PDB entry 7PSN | electron microscopy, 2.90 A resolution | chains A and B

Chain A (and B):
Molecule: Iron-sulfur clusters transporter ATM1, mitochondrial
Source organism: Saccharomyces cerevisiae (strain ATCC 204508 / S288c)
Notes: EC 7.-.-.-; chain B of this document is another copy of the same molecule, construct and numbering; everything in this record applies to it too
Reference sequence: P40416 (ATM1_YEAST); numbering as in UniProt (aligned over 92-690)
Sequence (607 residues; each row starts with the number of its first residue):
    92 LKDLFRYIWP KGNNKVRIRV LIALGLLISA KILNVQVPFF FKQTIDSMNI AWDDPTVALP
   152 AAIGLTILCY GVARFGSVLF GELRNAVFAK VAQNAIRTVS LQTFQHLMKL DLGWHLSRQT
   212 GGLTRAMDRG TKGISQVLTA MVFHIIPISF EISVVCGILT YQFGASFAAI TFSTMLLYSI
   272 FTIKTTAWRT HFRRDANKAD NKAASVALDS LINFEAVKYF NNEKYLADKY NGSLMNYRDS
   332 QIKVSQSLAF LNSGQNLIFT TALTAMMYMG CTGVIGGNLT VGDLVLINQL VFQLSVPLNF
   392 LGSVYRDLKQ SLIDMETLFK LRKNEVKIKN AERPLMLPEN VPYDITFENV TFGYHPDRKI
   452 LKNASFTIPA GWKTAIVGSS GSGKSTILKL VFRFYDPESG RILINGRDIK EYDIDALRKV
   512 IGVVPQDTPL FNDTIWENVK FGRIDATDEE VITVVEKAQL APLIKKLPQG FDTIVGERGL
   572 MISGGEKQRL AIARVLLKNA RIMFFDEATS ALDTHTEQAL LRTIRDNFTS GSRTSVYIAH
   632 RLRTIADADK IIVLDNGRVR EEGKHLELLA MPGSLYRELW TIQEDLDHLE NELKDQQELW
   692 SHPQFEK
Disordered / not traced: 677-698
Differences from the reference sequence: expression tag (691-698)
Bound ions: Mg2+: Ser476, Gln517 (together with AMP-PNP)
Residues lining bound ligands:
  - AMP-PNP (ANP; phosphoaminophosphonic acid-adenylate ester), molecule 1: Leu207, Tyr445, His446, Arg449, Ile451, Ser471, Gly472, Ser473, Gly474, Lys475, Ser476, Thr477, Gln517, Glu598, His631
  - AMP-PNP (ANP), molecule 2: Leu554, Leu571, Met572, Ile573, Ser574, Gly575, Gly576, Glu577, Ala602
  - lauryl oleyl phosphatidyl ethanolamine (LOP; (1R)-2-{[(R)-(2-aminoethoxy)(hydroxy)phosphoryl]oxy}-1-[(dodecanoyloxy)methyl]ethyl (9Z)-octadec-9-enoate), molecule 1: Ile119, Ile123, Val126, Gln127, Phe130, Ser240, Phe241, Ser244, Val245, Gly248, Ile249, Tyr252, Gln253
  - lauryl oleyl phosphatidyl ethanolamine (LOP), molecule 2: Ser244, Gly248, Thr251, Tyr252, Gly255, Ala256, Ala259, Phe263, Met266
Curated features (UniProtKB/Swiss-Prot):
  - binding site (glutathione): Arg280 to Arg284, Asn343 to Gln346, Gly393
  - binding site (ATP): Tyr445, Gly469 to Lys480
  - mutagenesis: Arg216 (R216Q: Decreases ATP hydrolysis. Decreases transporter activity), Lys475 (K475M: Loss of function; significant decrease in ATP-binding; no homodimerization; Decreases ATP hydrolysis. Decreases transporter activity), Glu598 (E598A: Loss of function; slight decrease in ATP-binding), Leu666 to Leu690 (Impairs protein stability)
What the authors report for this chain:
  - self-association interface (contacts with another copy of this molecule); pairs are residue here / residue on that copy: Arg634-Glu675 (backbone contact)
  - contacts within the chain: Arg634-Gln674 (hydrogen bond), Arg634-Glu675 (salt bridge)
  - conformationally variable residues (order/disorder transition): Asp676
  - mutagenesis - E598Q: abolished catalytic activity

Chain A / chain B interface:
Contacting residue pairs (251):
  Phe132(A) - Met358(B)  hydrophobic
  Phe132(A) - Val376(B)  hydrophobic
  Phe132(A) - Asn379(B)
  Thr135(A) - Met358(B)
  Ile136(A) - Val376(B)  hydrophobic
  Met139(A) - Cys362(B)
  Asn140(A) - Asn140(B)  hydrogen bond
  Asn140(A) - Val372(B)
  Trp143(A) - Ile366(B)  hydrophobic
  Pro146(A) - Ile366(B)
  Pro146(A) - Gly367(B)
  Val148(A) - Ile366(B)
  Leu150(A) - Tyr359(B)  hydrophobic
  Leu150(A) - Cys362(B)  hydrophobic
  Ile158(A) - Thr355(B)
  Ile158(A) - Met358(B)  hydrophobic
  Tyr161(A) - Leu354(B)
  Tyr161(A) - Met358(B)  hydrophobic
  Tyr161(A) - Asn379(B)  hydrogen bond
  Gly162(A) - Thr351(B)
  Gly162(A) - Thr355(B)
  Arg165(A) - Asn347(B)
  Arg165(A) - Thr351(B)
  Arg165(A) - Phe383(B)
  Arg165(A) - Val387(B)
  Phe166(A) - Ser344(B)
  Phe166(A) - Leu348(B)  hydrophobic
  Val169(A) - Asn347(B)
  Leu170(A) - Ser344(B)
  Glu173(A) - Ala340(B)
  Glu173(A) - Asn343(B)  hydrogen bond
  Glu173(A) - Ser344(B)
  Glu173(A) - Asn390(B)
  Ala180(A) - Ser336(B)
  Lys181(A) - Ile333(B)
  Gln184(A) - Tyr328(B)
  Gln184(A) - Arg329(B)
  Gln184(A) - Gln332(B)
  Asn185(A) - Arg329(B)  hydrogen bond
  Arg188(A) - Asn322(B)
  Arg188(A) - Leu325(B)
  Ser191(A) - Tyr321(B)
  Ser191(A) - Leu325(B)
  Leu192(A) - Ala318(B)
  Leu192(A) - Asn322(B)
  Phe195(A) - Ala298(B)  hydrophobic
  Phe195(A) - Ser301(B)
  Phe195(A) - Tyr321(B)  hydrophobic
  Leu198(A) - Phe305(B)
  Met199(A) - Ser301(B)
  Met199(A) - Leu302(B)  hydrophobic
  Met199(A) - Phe305(B)
  Met199(A) - Val308(B)  hydrophobic
  Met199(A) - Lys309(B)  hydrogen bond (backbone-side chain)
  Leu201(A) - Phe305(B)
  Leu203(A) - Phe305(B)  hydrophobic
  Leu203(A) - Glu306(B)
  Leu207(A) - Glu306(B)
  Leu207(A) - Gly567(B)
  Leu207(A) - Glu568(B)  hydrogen bond (backbone-backbone)
  Leu207(A) - Leu571(B)
  Leu207(A) - Met572(B)  hydrophobic
  Arg209(A) - Glu568(B)
  Gln210(A) - Asn523(B)
  Gln210(A) - Glu568(B)
  Thr211(A) - Leu299(B)
  Thr211(A) - Leu302(B)
  Thr211(A) - Ile303(B)
  Thr211(A) - Glu568(B)  hydrogen bond
  Thr215(A) - Leu299(B)
  Asp219(A) - Arg220(B)  salt bridge
  Arg220(A) - Asp219(B)  salt bridge
  Arg220(A) - Lys223(B)
  Lys223(A) - Arg220(B)
  Lys223(A) - Asp291(B)  salt bridge
  His235(A) - Val395(B)
  Asp291(A) - Lys223(B)  salt bridge
  Ala298(A) - Phe195(B)  hydrophobic
  Leu299(A) - Thr211(B)
  Leu299(A) - Thr215(B)
  Asp300(A) - Phe522(B)
  Asp300(A) - Asn523(B)  hydrogen bond (side chain-backbone)
  Ser301(A) - Phe195(B)
  Ser301(A) - Met199(B)
  Leu302(A) - Met199(B)  hydrophobic
  Leu302(A) - Thr211(B)
  Ile303(A) - Thr211(B)
  Asn304(A) - Pro520(B)
  Asn304(A) - Leu521(B)  hydrogen bond (side chain-backbone)
  Phe305(A) - Leu198(B)
  Phe305(A) - Met199(B)
  Phe305(A) - Leu201(B)
  Phe305(A) - Leu203(B)  hydrophobic
  Phe305(A) - His206(B)
  Phe305(A) - Phe485(B)  hydrophobic
  Glu306(A) - Leu203(B)
  Glu306(A) - Leu207(B)
  Ala307(A) - Phe532(B)
  Val308(A) - Met199(B)  hydrophobic
  Lys309(A) - Met199(B)  hydrogen bond (side chain-backbone)
  Lys309(A) - Phe483(B)
  Lys309(A) - Phe485(B)
  Lys309(A) - Arg509(B)
  Tyr310(A) - Leu479(B)
  Tyr310(A) - Lys480(B)
  Tyr310(A) - Phe483(B)  hydrophobic
  Tyr310(A) - Phe485(B)
  Tyr310(A) - Ile512(B)
  Tyr310(A) - Val514(B)  hydrophobic
  Tyr310(A) - Lys589(B)  hydrogen bond (backbone-side chain)
  Phe311(A) - Phe532(B)
  Phe311(A) - Arg585(B)
  Phe311(A) - Lys589(B)
  Asn312(A) - Arg509(B)  hydrogen bond (side chain-backbone)
  Asn312(A) - Lys510(B)
  Asn312(A) - Lys589(B)
  Asn313(A) - Phe532(B)  hydrogen bond (side chain-backbone)
  Asn313(A) - Ile535(B)
  Glu314(A) - Asp506(B)
  Ala318(A) - Leu192(B)
  Tyr321(A) - Ser191(B)
  Tyr321(A) - Phe195(B)  hydrophobic
  Asn322(A) - Arg188(B)
  Asn322(A) - Leu192(B)
  Leu325(A) - Arg188(B)
  Leu325(A) - Ser191(B)
  Tyr328(A) - Gln184(B)
  Arg329(A) - Gln184(B)
  Arg329(A) - Asn185(B)  hydrogen bond
  Gln332(A) - Gln184(B)
  Ile333(A) - Lys181(B)
  Ser336(A) - Ala180(B)
  Ala340(A) - Glu173(B)
  Asn343(A) - Glu173(B)  hydrogen bond
  Ser344(A) - Phe166(B)
  Ser344(A) - Leu170(B)
  Ser344(A) - Glu173(B)
  Asn347(A) - Arg165(B)
  Asn347(A) - Val169(B)
  Leu348(A) - Phe166(B)  hydrophobic
  Thr351(A) - Gly162(B)
  Thr351(A) - Arg165(B)
  Leu354(A) - Tyr161(B)
  Thr355(A) - Ile158(B)
  Thr355(A) - Gly162(B)
  Met358(A) - Phe132(B)  hydrophobic
  Met358(A) - Thr135(B)
  Met358(A) - Ile158(B)  hydrophobic
  Met358(A) - Tyr161(B)  hydrophobic
  Tyr359(A) - Leu150(B)  hydrophobic
  Cys362(A) - Met139(B)
  Cys362(A) - Leu150(B)  hydrophobic
  Ile366(A) - Trp143(B)  hydrophobic
  Ile366(A) - Pro146(B)
  Ile366(A) - Val148(B)
  Gly367(A) - Pro146(B)
  Val372(A) - Asn140(B)
  Val376(A) - Phe132(B)  hydrophobic
  Val376(A) - Ile136(B)  hydrophobic
  Val376(A) - Val376(B)  hydrophobic
  Asn379(A) - Phe132(B)
  Asn379(A) - Tyr161(B)  hydrogen bond
  Asn379(A) - Gln380(B)
  Gln380(A) - Asn379(B)
  Phe383(A) - Arg165(B)
  Phe383(A) - Gln384(B)
  Gln384(A) - Phe383(B)
  Val387(A) - Arg165(B)
  Val387(A) - Val387(B)  hydrophobic
  Pro388(A) - Phe391(B)  hydrophobic
  Asn390(A) - Glu173(B)
  Phe391(A) - Pro388(B)  hydrophobic
  Ser394(A) - Glu173(B)
  Val395(A) - His235(B)
  Val395(A) - Val395(B)  hydrophobic
  His446(A) - Met572(B)
  Asp448(A) - Pro559(B)
  Arg449(A) - Leu558(B)
  Ser470(A) - Asp604(B)
  Ser471(A) - Ala602(B)
  Ser471(A) - Asp604(B)
  Gly472(A) - Ser574(B)
  Leu479(A) - Tyr310(B)
  Lys480(A) - Tyr310(B)
  Phe483(A) - Lys309(B)
  Phe483(A) - Tyr310(B)  hydrophobic
  Phe485(A) - Phe305(B)  hydrophobic
  Phe485(A) - Lys309(B)
  Phe485(A) - Tyr310(B)
  Asp506(A) - Glu314(B)
  Arg509(A) - Lys309(B)
  Arg509(A) - Asn312(B)  hydrogen bond (backbone-side chain)
  Lys510(A) - Asn312(B)
  Ile512(A) - Tyr310(B)
  Val514(A) - Tyr310(B)  hydrophobic
  Asp518(A) - Leu571(B)
  Pro520(A) - Asn304(B)
  Leu521(A) - Asn304(B)  hydrogen bond (backbone-side chain)
  Phe522(A) - Asp300(B)
  Asn523(A) - Gln210(B)
  Asn523(A) - Asp300(B)  hydrogen bond (backbone-side chain)
  Phe532(A) - Ala307(B)
  Phe532(A) - Phe311(B)
  Phe532(A) - Asn313(B)  hydrogen bond (backbone-side chain)
  Ile535(A) - Asn313(B)
  Leu558(A) - Arg449(B)
  Pro559(A) - Asp448(B)
  Gly567(A) - Leu207(B)
  Glu568(A) - Leu207(B)  hydrogen bond (backbone-backbone)
  Glu568(A) - Arg209(B)
  Glu568(A) - Gln210(B)
  Glu568(A) - Thr211(B)  hydrogen bond
  Leu571(A) - Leu207(B)
  Leu571(A) - Asp518(B)
  Met572(A) - Leu207(B)  hydrophobic
  Met572(A) - His446(B)
  Ser574(A) - Gly472(B)
  Arg585(A) - Phe311(B)
  Lys589(A) - Tyr310(B)  hydrogen bond (side chain-backbone)
  Lys589(A) - Phe311(B)
  Lys589(A) - Asn312(B)
  Glu598(A) - Ser601(B)
  Glu598(A) - Ala602(B)
  Ser601(A) - Glu598(B)
  Ser601(A) - Ser601(B)
  Ala602(A) - Ser471(B)
  Ala602(A) - Glu598(B)
  Ala602(A) - His631(B)  hydrogen bond (backbone-side chain)
  Asp604(A) - Ser470(B)
  Asp604(A) - Ser471(B)
  Asp604(A) - His631(B)
  Thr605(A) - Leu670(B)
  Thr605(A) - Ile673(B)
  Thr605(A) - Gln674(B)
  His606(A) - Ile673(B)
  Gln609(A) - Ile673(B)
  His631(A) - Ala602(B)  hydrogen bond (side chain-backbone)
  His631(A) - Asp604(B)
  His631(A) - Arg632(B)
  Arg632(A) - His631(B)
  Arg632(A) - Arg632(B)
  Arg634(A) - Arg634(B)
  Arg634(A) - Gln674(B)  hydrogen bond (side chain-backbone)
  Arg634(A) - Glu675(B)  hydrogen bond (side chain-backbone)
  Leu670(A) - Thr605(B)
  Ile673(A) - Thr605(B)
  Ile673(A) - His606(B)
  Ile673(A) - Gln609(B)
  Gln674(A) - Thr605(B)
  Gln674(A) - Arg634(B)  hydrogen bond (backbone-side chain)
  Glu675(A) - Arg634(B)  hydrogen bond (backbone-side chain)
Other interface residues (no listed pair), chain A (168 interface residues in all): Asp145, Asn176, Ala177, Asp202, His206, Ser208, Leu214, Arg216, Met218, Ser226, Tyr316, Leu317, Met326, Gln337, Leu339, Thr363, Val365, Leu375, Tyr396, Arg397, Pro516, Gln517, Gly533, Leu554, Lys557, Gln560, Arg569, Gly575, Glu577, Arg580, Val586, Leu603, Asp676
Other interface residues (no listed pair), chain B (168 interface residues in all): Asp145, Asn176, Ala177, Asp202, Ser208, Leu214, Arg216, Met218, Ser226, Tyr316, Leu317, Met326, Gln337, Leu339, Thr363, Val365, Leu375, Ser394, Tyr396, Arg397, Pro516, Gln517, Gly533, Leu554, Lys557, Gln560, Arg569, Gly575, Glu577, Arg580, Val586, Leu603, Asp676

In short:
The chain A/chain B interface involves 168 residues from each chain, with 29 hydrogen bonds and 4 salt
bridges. Polar pairs include Asp219(A)-Arg220(B), Lys223(A)-Asp291(B) and Asn140(A)-Asn140(B). Ligands of
chain A: AMP-PNP and lauryl oleyl phosphatidyl ethanolamine. The paper reports that E598Q of chain A abolishes
catalytic activity; conformational variability at Asp676(A).
Chain A and chain B are both Iron-sulfur clusters transporter ATM1, mitochondrial (Saccharomyces cerevisiae
(strain ATCC 204508 / S288c)); the structure, S. cerevisiae Atm1 in MSP1E3D1 nanodiscs with bound AMP-PNP and
Mg2+, was determined by electron microscopy (same publication as 7PSL and 7PSM).
